Entry 7FFL (electron microscopy, 3.10 A resolution); this record covers chains G and Q of the 15 polymer chains in the assembly.

[Chain G]
Protein: Spike glycoprotein E1
From: Venezuelan equine encephalitis virus (strain TC-83)
Reference sequence: P05674 (POLS_EEVV8); residues 1-442 here correspond to UniProt positions 813-1254 (UniProt number = residue number + 812)
Chain sequence (442 residues; each row starts with the number of its first residue):
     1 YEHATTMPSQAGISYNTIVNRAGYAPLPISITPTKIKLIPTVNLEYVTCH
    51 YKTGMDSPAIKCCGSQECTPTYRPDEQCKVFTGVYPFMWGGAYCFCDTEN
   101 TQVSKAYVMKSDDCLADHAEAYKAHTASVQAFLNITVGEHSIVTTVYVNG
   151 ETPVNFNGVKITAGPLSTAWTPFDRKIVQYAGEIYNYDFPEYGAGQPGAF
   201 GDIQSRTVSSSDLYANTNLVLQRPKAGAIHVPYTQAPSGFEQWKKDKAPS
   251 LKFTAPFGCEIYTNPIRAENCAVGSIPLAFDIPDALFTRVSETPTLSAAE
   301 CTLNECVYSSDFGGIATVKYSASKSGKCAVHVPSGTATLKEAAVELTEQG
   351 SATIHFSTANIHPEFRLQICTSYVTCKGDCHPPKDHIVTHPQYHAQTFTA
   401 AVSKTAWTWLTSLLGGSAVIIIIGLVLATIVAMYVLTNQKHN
Disulfides: Cys-62/Cys-94, Cys-63/Cys-96, Cys-259/Cys-271, Cys-301/Cys-376, Cys-306/Cys-380, Cys-328/Cys-370
UniProt features mapped onto this chain:
  - region: Val-84 to Thr-101 (E1 fusion peptide loop)
  - glycosylation: Asn-134 (N-linked (GlcNAc...) asparagine)

[Chain Q]
Protein: Spike glycoprotein E2
From: Venezuelan equine encephalitis virus (strain TC-83)
Reference sequence: P05674 (POLS_EEVV8); residues 1-423 here correspond to UniProt positions 335-757 (UniProt number = residue number + 334)
Chain sequence (423 residues; row label = number of the first residue in the row):
     1 STEELFNEYKLTRPYMARCIRCAVGSCHSPIAIEAVKSDGHDGYVRLQTS
    51 SQYGLDSSGNLKGRTMRYDMHGTIKEIPLHQVSLYTSRPCHIVDGHGYFL
   101 LARCPAGDSITMEFKKDSVRHSCSVPYEVKFNPVGRELYTHPPEHGVEQA
   151 CQVYAHDAQNRGAYVEMHLPGSEVDSSLVSLSGSSVTVTPPDGTSALVEC
   201 ECGGTKISETINKTKQFSQCTKKEQCRAYRLQNDKWVYNSDKLPKAAGAT
   251 LKGKLHVPFLLADGKCTVPLAPEPMITFGFRSVSLKLHPKNPTYLITRQL
   301 ADEPHYTHELISEPAVRNFTVTEKGWEFVWGNHPPKRFWAQETAPGNPHG
   351 LPHEVITHYYHRYPMSTILGLSICAAIATVSVAASTWLFCRSRVACLTPY
   401 RLTPNARIPFCLAVLCCARTARA
Not modelled in the structure: 420-423
Disulfides: Cys-19/Cys-123, Cys-22/Cys-27, Cys-90/Cys-104, Cys-200/Cys-226, Cys-202/Cys-220
UniProt features mapped onto this chain:
  - site: Tyr-44 (Interaction with host receptor LDLRAD3), Val-93 (Interaction with host receptor LDLRAD3), Val-153 (Interaction with host receptor LDLRAD3), Ala-155 (Interaction with host receptor LDLRAD3), His-156 (Interaction with host receptor LDLRAD3), Ala-262 (Interaction with host receptor LDLRAD3), Ala-423 (Cleavage)
  - lipidation (S-palmitoyl cysteine): Cys-396, Cys-416, Cys-417
  - glycosylation (N-linked (GlcNAc...) asparagine): Asn-212, Asn-318

[Chain G / chain Q interface]
Pairs across the interface (18; chain G residue first):
  Gln-196(G) / Lys-286(Q)
  Pro-197(G) / Met-275(Q)  hydrophobic
  Pro-197(G) / His-288(Q)  hydrogen bond (backbone-side chain)
  Gly-198(G) / His-288(Q)
  Asn-218(G) / Glu-273(Q)  hydrogen bond (side chain-backbone)
  Val-220(G) / Glu-273(Q)
  Gln-222(G) / Leu-270(Q)
  Lys-225(G) / Glu-148(Q)
  Lys-225(G) / Thr-267(Q)
  His-230(G) / His-145(Q)
  Pro-232(G) / His-145(Q)
  Tyr-233(G) / His-145(Q)  hydrogen bond (backbone-side chain)
  Thr-234(G) / Leu-270(Q)
  Thr-234(G) / Ala-271(Q)
  Thr-234(G) / Pro-272(Q)
  Gln-235(G) / Pro-272(Q)
  Pro-237(G) / His-288(Q)
  Gln-242(G) / Pro-314(Q)
Interface residues without a listed pair, chain G (15 interface residues in all): Ala-236
Interface residues without a listed pair, chain Q (12 interface residues in all): Pro-289

[Summary]
15 residues of chain G and 12 residues of chain Q are in contact; the contacts include 3 hydrogen bonds. Polar
pairs include Pro-197(G)/His-288(Q), Asn-218(G)/Glu-273(Q) and Tyr-233(G)/His-145(Q).
Chain G is Spike glycoprotein E1 and chain Q is Spike glycoprotein E2, both from Venezuelan equine
encephalitis virus (strain TC-83); the structure, Cryo-EM structure of VEEV VLP-LDLRAD3-D1 complex at the
2-fold axes, was determined by electron microscopy together with 7FFE, 7FFF, 7FFN, 7FFO and 7FFQ from the same
study.
